PDB entry 2W19 | X-ray diffraction, 2.15 A resolution | chains B and D of the 4 polymer chains in the assembly

== Chain B ==
Molecule: 3-deoxy-D-arabino-heptulosonate 7-phosphate synthase arog
Organism: Mycobacterium tuberculosis
Notes: EC 2.5.1.54
UniProt: O53512 (O53512_MYCTU); residues 1-462 here = UniProt positions 1-462
Sequence (472 residues; numbered -9 to 462; the number before each row is that of its first residue; numbers below 1 keep their minus sign (Met-9 is residue -9)):
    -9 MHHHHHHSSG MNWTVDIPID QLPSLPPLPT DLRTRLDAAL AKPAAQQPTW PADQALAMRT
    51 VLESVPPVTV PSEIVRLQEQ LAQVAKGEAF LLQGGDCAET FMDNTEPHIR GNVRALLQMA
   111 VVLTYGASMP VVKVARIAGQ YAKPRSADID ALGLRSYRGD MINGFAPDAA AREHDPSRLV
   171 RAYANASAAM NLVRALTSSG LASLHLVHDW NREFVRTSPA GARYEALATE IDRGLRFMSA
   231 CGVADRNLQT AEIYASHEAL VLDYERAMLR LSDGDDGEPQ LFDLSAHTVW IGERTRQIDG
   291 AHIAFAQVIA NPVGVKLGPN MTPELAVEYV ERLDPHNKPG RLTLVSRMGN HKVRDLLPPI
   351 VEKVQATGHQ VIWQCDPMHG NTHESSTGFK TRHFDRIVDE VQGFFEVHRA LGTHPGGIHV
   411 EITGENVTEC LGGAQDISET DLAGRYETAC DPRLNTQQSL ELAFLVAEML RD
Unresolved in the structure: -9 to 2, 10-14, 372-380, 414-442
Swiss-Prot annotation at these positions:
  - binding site (Mn(2+)): Cys87, His369, Glu411, Asp441
  - binding site (phosphoenolpyruvate): Arg126, Glu283, Arg284, Lys306, Arg337

== Chain D ==
Molecule: Chorismate mutase
Organism: Mycobacterium tuberculosis
Notes: EC 5.4.99.5
UniProt: P64767 (Y948_MYCTU); residues 1-90 here correspond to UniProt positions 16-105 (UniProt number = residue number + 15)
Sequence (90 residues; row label = number of the first residue in the row):
     1 MNLEMLESQP VPEIDTLREE IDRLDAEILA LVKRRAEVSK AIGKARMASG GTRLVHSREM
    61 KVIERYSELG PDGKDLAILL LRLGRGRLGH
Unresolved in the structure: 1-15
From the paper describing this entry:
  - catalytic residues: Arg46 (proposed by the authors, not directly observed)
  - mutagenesis - R46K (50-fold), G86A (10-fold): decreased catalytic activity
  - mutagenesis - R87A, L88*, L88A: unchanged catalytic activity
  - mutagenesis - L88A: decreased catalytic activity on MtDS

== How chain B and chain D interact ==
Pairs across the interface (33):
  Ala210(B) with His56(D); Met60(D), hydrophobic
  Ala212(B) with Ile63(D), hydrophobic; Lys74(D)
  Arg213(B) with Glu59(D), salt bridge; Met60(D); Ile63(D); Ile78(D); Arg85(D)
  Tyr214(B) with His56(D)
  Glu215(B) with Lys74(D), salt bridge
  Asn340(B) with Thr52(D)
  Thr381(B) with Thr52(D)
  Phe384(B) with His56(D)
  Asp385(B) with Val55(D); His56(D), hydrogen bond (side chain-backbone)
  Asp389(B) with Thr52(D)
  Gln392(B) with Arg53(D); Leu88(D); Gly89(D), hydrogen bond (side chain-backbone); His90(D), hydrogen bond (side chain-backbone)
  Phe395(B) with Gly89(D)
  Glu396(B) with Arg53(D), salt bridge; His90(D)
  Arg399(B) with Gly89(D), hydrogen bond (side chain-backbone); His90(D)
  Glu451(B) with His56(D), salt bridge
  Leu455(B) with Leu88(D)
  Glu458(B) with Leu88(D)
  Met459(B) with Leu88(D); Gly89(D)
  Arg461(B) with His90(D)
  Asp462(B) with His90(D), hydrogen bond (backbone-side chain)
Also at the interface, not in a pair above, chain B (23 interface residues in all): Pro209, Ala216, Val388
Also at the interface, not in a pair above, chain D (18 interface residues in all): Gly50, Gly51, Leu54, Asp75, Arg87

== Summary ==
The interface between chain B and chain D involves 23 residues on one side and 18 on the other; the contacts
include 5 hydrogen bonds and 4 salt bridges. Polar pairs include Arg213(B)-Glu59(D), Glu215(B)-Lys74(D) and
Glu396(B)-Arg53(D). From the paper: the catalytic residue Arg46(D); R46K and G86A of chain D reduce catalytic
activity; 5 substitutions were tested in all.
Here chain B is 3-deoxy-D-arabino-heptulosonate 7-phosphate synthase arog and chain D is Chorismate mutase,
both from Mycobacterium tuberculosis. Entry 2W19 (Non-covalent complex between dahp synthase and chorismate
mutase from Mycobacterium tuberculosis) was determined by X-ray diffraction, deposited together with 2W1A and
2VKL.
